7Y4W - chains A and C of the 10 polymer chains in the assembly; structure by electron microscopy, 3.67 A resolution.

# Chain A (and C)
Name: Transitional endoplasmic reticulum ATPase
From: Homo sapiens
Notes: EC 3.6.4.6; chain C of this document is another copy of the same molecule, construct and numbering; everything in this record applies to it too
UniProt: P55072 (TERA_HUMAN); numbering as in UniProt (aligned over 21-806)
Sequence (787 residues; row label = number of the first residue in the row):
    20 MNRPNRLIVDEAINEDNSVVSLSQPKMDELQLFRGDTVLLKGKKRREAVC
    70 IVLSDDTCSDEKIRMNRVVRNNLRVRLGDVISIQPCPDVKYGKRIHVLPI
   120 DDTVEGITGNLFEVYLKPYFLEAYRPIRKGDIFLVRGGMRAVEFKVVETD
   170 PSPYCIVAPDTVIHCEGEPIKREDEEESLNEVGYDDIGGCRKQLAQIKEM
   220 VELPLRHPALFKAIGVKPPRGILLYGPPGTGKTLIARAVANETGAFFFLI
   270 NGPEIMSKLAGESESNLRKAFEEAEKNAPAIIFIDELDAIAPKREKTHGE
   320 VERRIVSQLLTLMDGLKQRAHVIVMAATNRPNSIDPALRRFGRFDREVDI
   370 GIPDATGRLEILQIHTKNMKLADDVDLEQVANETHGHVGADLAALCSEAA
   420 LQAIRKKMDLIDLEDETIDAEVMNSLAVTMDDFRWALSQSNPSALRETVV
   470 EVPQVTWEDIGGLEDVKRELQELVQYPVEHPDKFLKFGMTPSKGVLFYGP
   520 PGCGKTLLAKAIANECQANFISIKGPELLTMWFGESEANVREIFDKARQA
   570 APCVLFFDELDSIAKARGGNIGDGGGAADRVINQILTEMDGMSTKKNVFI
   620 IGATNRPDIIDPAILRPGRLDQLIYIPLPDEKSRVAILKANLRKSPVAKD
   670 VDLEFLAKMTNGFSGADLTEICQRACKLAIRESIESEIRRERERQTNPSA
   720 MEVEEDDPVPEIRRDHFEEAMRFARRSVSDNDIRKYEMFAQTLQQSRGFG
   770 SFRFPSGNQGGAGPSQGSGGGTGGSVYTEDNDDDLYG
Disordered / not traced: 20-21, 767-806 (chain C: 20-22, 767-806)
Sequence notes: initiating methionine (20)
Residues lining bound ligands: ADP (adenosine-5'-diphosphate): Asp205, Ile206, Gly207, Gly248, Thr249, Gly250, Lys251, Thr252, Leu253, Asp304, Ile380, His384, Gly408, Ala409, Ala412
UniProt features mapped onto this chain:
  - region: Thr797 to Gly806 (Interaction with UBXN6)
  - motif: Asp802 to Gly806 (PIM motif)
  - binding site (ATP): Pro247 to Leu253, Asn348, His384, Gly521 to Leu526
  - modified residue: Ser37 (Phosphoserine), Lys315 (N6,N6,N6-trimethyllysine), Thr436 (Phosphothreonine), Ser462 (Phosphoserine), Lys502 (N6-acetyllysine), Lys505 (N6-acetyllysine), Lys668 (N6-acetyllysine), Ser702 (Phosphoserine), Lys754 (N6-acetyllysine), Ser770 (Phosphoserine), Ser775 (Phosphoserine), Ser787 (Phosphoserine), Tyr805 (Phosphotyrosine)

# Chain A / chain C interface
Residue-residue contacts (67; chain A residue first):
  Ile27(A) with Asp428(C)
  Val99(A) with Glu433(C)
  Glu218(A) with Arg424(C), salt bridge
  Leu222(A) with Arg424(C)
  His226(A) with Leu432(C)
  Leu229(A) with Met427(C), hydrophobic
  Phe230(A) with Leu420(C), hydrophobic
  Ile233(A) with Ile423(C), hydrophobic
  Val235(A) with Ser416(C)
  Lys236(A) with Ser416(C)
  Glu319(A) with Gly318(C); Glu321(C)
  Arg323(A) with Ser276(C)
  Ser326(A) with Pro272(C); Ser276(C)
  Gln327(A) with Ser276(C), hydrogen bond (backbone-side chain)
  Thr330(A) with Pro272(C); Glu273(C)
  Lys336(A) with Asp193(C), salt bridge
  Phe360(A) with Pro247(C); Gly248(C); Val407(C), hydrophobic; Ala409(C), hydrophobic; Asp410(C); Ser462(C)
  Arg487(A) with Arg700(C)
  Glu491(A) with Lys696(C), salt bridge; Arg700(C)
  Tyr495(A) with Ile703(C), hydrophobic
  His499(A) with Ile703(C); Glu706(C), salt bridge
  Lys502(A) with Ser702(C)
  Leu504(A) with Arg453(C)
  Lys505(A) with Ser664(C); Val728(C)
  Phe506(A) with Lys663(C); Pro665(C), hydrophobic; Ile699(C), hydrophobic; Val728(C); Ile731(C), hydrophobic
  Gly507(A) with Lys663(C), hydrogen bond (backbone-side chain)
  Met508(A) with Lys663(C); Gln692(C); Cys695(C), hydrophobic; Lys696(C)
  Thr509(A) with Gln692(C), hydrogen bond (backbone-side chain)
  Arg586(A) with Asn589(C), hydrogen bond; Ile590(C)
  Gly591(A) with Ile590(C)
  Gly595(A) with Phe552(C)
  Arg599(A) with Phe552(C)
  Asn602(A) with Leu548(C)
  Thr606(A) with Arg465(C); Pro545(C)
  Gly610(A) with Arg465(C)
  Lys614(A) with Glu402(C), hydrogen bond (side chain-backbone); Thr403(C)
  Lys615(A) with Ser457(C)
  Asp630(A) with Lys584(C), salt bridge
  Gln763(A) with Arg744(C), hydrogen bond (backbone-side chain)
  Ser765(A) with Arg745(C); Ser746(C); Ser748(C)
  Arg766(A) with Phe742(C); Arg744(C), hydrogen bond (backbone-side chain); Arg745(C); Ser746(C)
Other interface residues (no listed pair), chain A (52 interface residues in all): Glu80, Arg322, Arg359, Asp364, Phe503, Arg560, Gly594, Asp598, Asp609, Gln641, Gln764
Other interface residues (no listed pair), chain C (62 interface residues in all): Met275, Glu305, His317, Glu319, His406, Ala419, Ser459, Asn460, Thr549, Ala585, Asp592, Arg693, Pro729

# Overview
52 residues of chain A face 62 of chain C across their interface; the contacts include 7 hydrogen bonds and 5
salt bridges. Among the polar pairs are Glu218(A)-Arg424(C), Lys336(A)-Asp193(C) and Glu491(A)-Lys696(C).
Chain A binds ADP.
Chain A and chain C are both Transitional endoplasmic reticulum ATPase (Homo sapiens); the structure, The
cryo-EM structure of human ERAD retro-translocation complex, was determined by electron microscopy together
with 7Y53 and 7Y59 from the same study.
